Entry 3OB1 (X-ray diffraction, 2.20 A resolution); this record covers chains A and B.

[Chain A]
Protein: 12-meric peptide from Protein sprouty homolog 2
Reference sequence: O43597 (SPY2_HUMAN); residue numbers follow UniProt; this construct covers 49-60
Amino-acid sequence (12 residues; row label = number of the first residue in the row):
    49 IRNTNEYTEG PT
Unresolved in the structure: 49, 60
Modified residues: Tyr55 (o-phosphotyrosine; PTR); Thr56 (phosphothreonine; TPO)
What the authors report for this chain:
  - post-translational modification sites: Tyr55, Thr56
  - conformationally variable residues (order/disorder transition, side-chain flip): Asn51, Thr56

[Chain B]
Protein: E3 ubiquitin-protein ligase CBL
Source organism: Homo sapiens
Notes: EC 6.3.2.-; fragment: c-Cbl TKB domain, residues 25-351
Reference sequence: P22681 (CBL_HUMAN); numbering as in UniProt (aligned over 25-351)
Amino-acid sequence (329 residues; each row starts with the number of its first residue):
    23 GSLIGLMKDA FQPHHHHHHH LSPHPPGTVD KKMVEKCWKL MDKVVRLCQN PKLALKNSPP
    83 YILDLLPDTY QHLRTILSRY EGKMETLGEN EYFRVFMENL MKKTKQTISL FKEGKERMYE
   143 ENSQPRRNLT KLSLIFSHML AELKGIFPSG LFQGDTFRIT KADAAEFWRK AFGEKTIVPW
   203 KSFRQALHEV HPISSGLEAM ALKSTIDLTC NDYISVFEFD IFTRLFQPWS SLLRNWNSLA
   263 VTHPGYMAFL TYDEVKARLQ KFIHKPGSYI FRLSCTRLGQ WAIGYVTADG NILQTIPHNK
   323 PLFQALIDGF REGFYLFPDG RNQNPDLTG
Unresolved in the structure: 23-54, 351
Sequence notes: expression tag (23-24)
Swiss-Prot annotation at these positions:
  - binding site (Ca(2+)): Asp229, Thr231, Asn233, Tyr235, Glu240
  - binding site (4-O-phospho-L-tyrosine): Arg294
  - natural variant: Lys287 (K287R: Found in patients with acute myeloid leukemia; uncertain significance)
  - mutagenesis: Ser80 (S80D: Abolishes interaction with ZAP70), Pro82 (P82A: Abolishes interaction with ZAP70), Asp229 (D229Q: Abolishes interaction with ZAP70), Glu240 (E240S: Abolishes interaction with ZAP70), Arg294 (R294K: Abolishes interaction with ZAP70), Gly306 (G306E: Abolishes interaction with ZAP70 and EPHB1, but does not affect interaction with SLA. Reduces ubiquitination and therefore proteasomal degradation of SPRED2)

[How chain A and chain B interact]
Pairs across the interface - 26 pairs, chain A then chain B:
  Asn51(A) with Asn79(B), hydrogen bond (side chain-backbone); Pro81(B); Tyr83(B); Asp86(B), hydrogen bond
  Asn53(A) with Ser80(B); Pro81(B); Tyr274(B)
  Glu54(A) with Tyr274(B), hydrogen bond (backbone-side chain); Gln316(B)
  Tyr55(A) with Tyr274(B); Arg294(B); Ser296(B); Cys297(B); Thr298(B); Arg299(B); Ala304(B); Gln316(B); Ile318(B)
  Thr56(A) with Gln316(B), hydrogen bond (backbone-backbone); Thr317(B), hydrogen bond (backbone-side chain)
  Glu57(A) with Thr317(B)
  Gly58(A) with Thr317(B), hydrogen bond (backbone-side chain)
  Pro59(A) with Tyr307(B); Glu334(B); Phe336(B), hydrophobic; Tyr337(B)
Interface residues without a listed pair, chain A (9 interface residues in all): Thr52
Interface residues without a listed pair, chain B (21 interface residues in all): Asp275, Leu315

[Overview]
The interface between chain A and chain B involves 9 residues on one side and 21 on the other; the contacts
include 6 hydrogen bonds. Polar pairs include Asn51(A)-Asn79(B), Asn51(A)-Asp86(B) and Glu54(A)-Tyr274(B).
From the paper: modification sites Tyr55(A) and Thr56(A); conformational variability at Asn51(A) and Thr56(A).
Chain A is 12-meric peptide from Protein sprouty homolog 2 and chain B is E3 ubiquitin-protein ligase CBL
(Homo sapiens); the structure, Crystal structure of c-Cbl TKB domain in complex with double phosphorylated
Spry2 peptide, was determined by X-ray diffraction, deposited together with 3OB2.
